Entry 6M4U (X-ray diffraction, 2.20 A resolution); this record covers chains A and B.

[Chain A]
Molecule: Peptidyl-prolyl cis-trans isomerase FKBP1A
Organism: Homo sapiens
Notes: EC 5.2.1.8
UniProtKB: P62942 (FKB1A_HUMAN); residue numbers follow UniProt; this construct covers 1-108
Sequence (110 residues; each row starts with the number of its first residue; numbers below 1 keep their minus sign (Gly-1 is residue -1)):
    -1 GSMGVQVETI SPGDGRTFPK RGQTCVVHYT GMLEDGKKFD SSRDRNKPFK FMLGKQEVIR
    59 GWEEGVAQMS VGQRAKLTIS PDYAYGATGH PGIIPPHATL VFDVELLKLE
Unresolved in the structure: -1 to 0
Differences from the reference sequence: expression tag (-1 to 0)
Swiss-Prot annotation at these positions:
  - modified residue: Lys53 (N6-acetyllysine)
Ion coordination: Zn2+ site 1: Glu55 (shared with 1 residue of chain F); Zn2+ site 2: His95 (shared with Glu2029(B) of chain B; 1 residue of chain F); Zn2+ site 3: Glu108 (shared with 1 residue of chain E)
Small-molecule neighbours: rapamycin immunosuppressant drug (RAP): Tyr27, Phe37, Asp38, Phe47, Gln54, Glu55, Val56, Ile57, Trp60, Tyr83, Ile91, Ile92, Phe100

[Chain B]
Molecule: Serine/threonine-protein kinase mTOR
Organism: Homo sapiens
Notes: EC 2.7.11.1
UniProtKB: P42345 (MTOR_HUMAN); residues 2021-2113 here = UniProt positions 2021-2113
Sequence (95 residues; each row starts with the number of its first residue):
  2019 GSILWHEMWH EGLEEASRLY FGERNVKGMF EVLEPLHAMM ERGPQTLKET SFNQAYGRDL
  2079 MEAQEWCRKY MKSGNVKDLL QAWDLYYHVF RRISK
Unresolved in the structure: 2019-2020
Differences from the reference sequence: expression tag (2019-2020); engineered mutation Leu2098 (Thr in P42345)
Swiss-Prot annotation at these positions:
  - cross-link: Lys2066 (Glycyl lysine isopeptide (Lys-Gly) (interchain with G-Cter in ubiquitin))
  - mutagenesis: Lys2066 (K2066R: Complete loss ubiquitination by the SCF(FBXO22) complex)
Ion coordination: Zn2+ site 1 near His2024 (its only coordinating residue here); Zn2+ site 2: Glu2025 (shared with 2 residues of chain F); Zn2+ site 3: His2028, Glu2032 (shared with 1 residue of chain F); Zn2+ site 4: Glu2029 (shared with His95(A) of chain A; 1 residue of chain F); Zn2+ site 5: Asp2077, His2106; Zn2+ site 6 near Glu2083 (its only coordinating residue here); Zn2+ site 7 near His2106 (its only coordinating residue here)
Small-molecule neighbours: rapamycin immunosuppressant drug (RAP): Leu2031, Glu2032, Ser2035, Arg2036, Phe2039, Gly2040, Leu2098, Trp2101, Asp2102, Tyr2105, Phe2108
What the authors report for this chain:
  - mutagenesis - T2098L: unchanged binding to rapamycin immunosuppressant drug
  - binding site for rapamycin immunosuppressant drug: Leu2031, Ser2035, Phe2039, Trp2101, Asp2102, Tyr2105 (citing earlier work)

[How chain A and chain B interact]
Residue-residue contacts (13):
  Arg43(A) with Asp2102(B)
  Phe47(A) with Tyr2105(B)
  Lys48(A) with Tyr2105(B), hydrogen bond (backbone-side chain)
  Tyr83(A) with Arg2042(B), hydrogen bond (backbone-side chain)
  Thr86(A) with Arg2042(B)
  Gly87(A) with Arg2042(B), hydrogen bond (backbone-side chain)
  His88(A) with Phe2039(B), hydrogen bond (side chain-backbone); Arg2042(B)
  Pro89(A) with Val2094(B)
  Gly90(A) with Val2094(B)
  Ile91(A) with Tyr2038(B); Val2094(B), hydrophobic; Leu2098(B), hydrophobic

[In short]
The interface between chain A and chain B involves 10 residues on one side and 7 on the other; the contacts
include 4 hydrogen bonds. Polar pairs include Lys48(A)-Tyr2105(B), Tyr83(A)-Arg2042(B) and
Gly87(A)-Arg2042(B). The paper reports a binding site for rapamycin immunosuppressant drug at Leu2031(B),
Ser2035(B) and Phe2039(B) among others; T2098L of chain B leaves binding to rapamycin immunosuppressant drug
unchanged.
Here chain A is Peptidyl-prolyl cis-trans isomerase FKBP1A and chain B is Serine/threonine-protein kinase
mTOR, both from Homo sapiens. Entry 6M4U (Crystal structure of FKBP-FRB T2098L mutant in complex with
rapamycin) was determined by X-ray diffraction (same publication as 6M4W).
